6GXL - chains A and B; structure by X-ray diffraction, 1.80 A resolution.

# Chain A (and B)
Protein: Fluoroacetate dehalogenase
Source organism: Rhodopseudomonas palustris
Notes: EC 3.8.1.3; chain B of this document is another copy of the same molecule, construct and numbering; everything in this record applies to it too
Reference sequence: Q6NAM1 (DEHA_RHOPA); residues 1-302 here = UniProt positions 1-302
Amino-acid sequence (306 residues; row label = number of the first residue in the row; numbers below 1 keep their minus sign (Gly-1 is residue -1)):
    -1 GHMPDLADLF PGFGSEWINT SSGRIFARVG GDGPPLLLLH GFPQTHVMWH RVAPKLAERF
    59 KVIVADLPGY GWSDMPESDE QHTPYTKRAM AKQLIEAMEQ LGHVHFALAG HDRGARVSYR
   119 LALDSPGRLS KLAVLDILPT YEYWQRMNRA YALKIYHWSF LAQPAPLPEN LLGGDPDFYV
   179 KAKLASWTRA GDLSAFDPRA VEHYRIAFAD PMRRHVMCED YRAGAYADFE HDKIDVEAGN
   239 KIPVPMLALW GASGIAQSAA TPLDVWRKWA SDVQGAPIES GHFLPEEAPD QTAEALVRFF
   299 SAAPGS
Unresolved in the structure: -1 to 2, 301-304 (chain B: -1 to 1, 302-304)
Sequence notes: expression tag (-1 to 0, 303-304)
UniProt features mapped onto this chain:
  - active site: Asp110 (Nucleophile), His280 (Proton acceptor)
  - binding site (fluoroacetate): Arg111, Arg114, His155, Trp156, Tyr219
  - site: Asp134 (Important for enzyme activity)
  - mutagenesis: Phe40 (F40A: Reduced catalytic rate. Minor effect on substrate affinity), Asp110 (D110N: Loss of enzyme activity), His155 (H155N: Reduced catalytic rate with fluoroacetate, but increased catalytic rate with chloroacetate. Minor effect on substrate affinity), Trp156 (W156H: Reduced catalytic rate. Reduced substrate affinity), Trp185 (W185F: Reduced catalytic rate. Minor effect on substrate affinity), Tyr219 (Y219F: Reduced catalytic rate. Minor effect on substrate affinity), His280 (H280N: Abolishes hydrolysis of covalent reaction intermediate)

# Chain A / chain B interface
Contacting residue pairs (56; chain A residue first):
  Trp142(A) - Arg147(B)
  Trp142(A) - Leu151(B)  hydrophobic
  Met145(A) - Met145(B)
  Met145(A) - Asn146(B)
  Met145(A) - Ala150(B)  hydrophobic
  Asn146(A) - Met145(B)
  Arg147(A) - Trp142(B)
  Arg147(A) - Ala223(B)  hydrogen bond (side chain-backbone)
  Arg147(A) - Tyr224(B)
  Arg147(A) - Phe227(B)
  Ala150(A) - Met145(B)  hydrophobic
  Ala150(A) - Ser157(B)
  Leu151(A) - Trp142(B)  hydrophobic
  Leu151(A) - Ser157(B)
  Leu151(A) - Ala160(B)  hydrophobic
  Leu151(A) - Gln161(B)  hydrogen bond (backbone-side chain)
  Leu151(A) - Ala223(B)  hydrophobic
  Leu151(A) - Tyr224(B)
  Tyr154(A) - Ser157(B)
  Tyr154(A) - Phe158(B)  hydrophobic
  Tyr154(A) - Gln161(B)
  Tyr154(A) - Leu165(B)
  Ser157(A) - Ala150(B)  hydrogen bond (side chain-backbone)
  Ser157(A) - Leu151(B)
  Ser157(A) - Tyr154(B)
  Phe158(A) - Tyr154(B)  hydrophobic
  Phe158(A) - Phe158(B)  hydrophobic
  Phe158(A) - Leu169(B)  hydrophobic
  Ala160(A) - Leu151(B)  hydrophobic
  Gln161(A) - Leu151(B)  hydrogen bond (side chain-backbone)
  Gln161(A) - Tyr154(B)
  Pro164(A) - Phe176(B)  hydrophobic
  Leu165(A) - Tyr154(B)
  Leu165(A) - Phe176(B)  hydrophobic
  Leu165(A) - Tyr177(B)  hydrophobic
  Leu165(A) - Ala180(B)  hydrophobic
  Leu165(A) - Lys181(B)
  Asn168(A) - Gly172(B)
  Asn168(A) - Asp173(B)
  Asn168(A) - Phe176(B)
  Leu169(A) - Phe158(B)  hydrophobic
  Leu169(A) - Leu169(B)
  Leu169(A) - Gly172(B)
  Leu169(A) - Tyr177(B)  hydrophobic
  Gly172(A) - Gly172(B)
  Phe176(A) - Leu165(B)  hydrophobic
  Phe176(A) - Asn168(B)
  Tyr177(A) - Leu169(B)  hydrophobic
  Lys181(A) - Leu165(B)
  Ala223(A) - Arg147(B)  hydrogen bond (backbone-side chain)
  Ala223(A) - Leu151(B)  hydrophobic
  Tyr224(A) - Arg147(B)
  Tyr224(A) - Leu151(B)
  Tyr224(A) - Lys152(B)
  Phe227(A) - Arg147(B)
  Glu228(A) - Arg147(B)  salt bridge
Also at the interface, not in a pair above, chain A (25 interface residues in all): Trp156, Leu170
Also at the interface, not in a pair above, chain B (28 interface residues in all): Trp156, Pro164, Leu170, Glu228

# In short
Chain A and chain B form an interface of 25 and 28 residues respectively, with 5 hydrogen bonds and 1 salt
bridge. Among the polar pairs are Glu228(A)-Arg147(B), Arg147(A)-Ala223(B) and Leu151(A)-Gln161(B).
Chain A and chain B are both Fluoroacetate dehalogenase (Rhodopseudomonas palustris); the structure, The
hit-and-return system enables efficient time-resolved serial synchrotron crystallography: RADDAM2, was
determined by X-ray diffraction, deposited together with 6FSX, 6GXD, 6GXF, 6GXH and 6GXT.
